Entry 6RIN (electron microscopy, 3.70 A resolution); this record covers chains B and D of the 9 polymer chains in the assembly.

Chain B:
Protein: DNA-directed RNA polymerase subunit alpha
From: Escherichia coli (strain K12)
Notes: EC 2.7.7.6
UniProt: P0A7Z4 (RPOA_ECOLI); numbering as in UniProt (aligned over 1-329)
Chain sequence (329 residues; each row starts with the number of its first residue):
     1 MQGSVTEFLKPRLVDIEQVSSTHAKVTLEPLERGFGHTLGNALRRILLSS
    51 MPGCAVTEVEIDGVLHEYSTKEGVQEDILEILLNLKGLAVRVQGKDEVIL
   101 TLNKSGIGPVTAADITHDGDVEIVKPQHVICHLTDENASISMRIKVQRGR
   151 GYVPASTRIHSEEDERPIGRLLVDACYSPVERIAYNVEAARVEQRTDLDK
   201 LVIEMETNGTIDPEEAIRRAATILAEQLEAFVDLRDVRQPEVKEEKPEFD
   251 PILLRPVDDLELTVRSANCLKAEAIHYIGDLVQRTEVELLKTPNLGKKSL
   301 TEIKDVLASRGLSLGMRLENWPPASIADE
Disordered / not traced: 1-3, 233-329
Swiss-Prot annotation at these positions:
  - region: E162 to E165 (Required for interaction with Crp at class II promoters)
  - modified residue: R265 (ADP-ribosylarginine), K297 (N6-acetyllysine), K298 (N6-acetyllysine)
  - mutagenesis: R45 (R45C: In rpoA112; temperature-sensitive, blocks RNA polymerase assembly), E162 to E165 (5-fold decrease in CRP-class II promoter-dependent transcription), E165 (E165K: 5-fold decrease in CRP-class II promoter-dependent transcription), R191 (R191C: In rpoA101; temperature-sensitive)

Chain D:
Protein: DNA-directed RNA polymerase subunit beta'
From: Escherichia coli (strain K12)
Notes: EC 2.7.7.6
UniProt: P0A8T7 (RPOC_ECOLI); residues 1-1407 here = UniProt positions 1-1407
Chain sequence (1407 residues; each row starts with the number of its first residue):
     1 MKDLLKFLKAQTKTEEFDAIKIALASPDMIRSWSFGEVKKPETINYRTFK
    51 PERDGLFCARIFGPVKDYECLCGKYKRLKHRGVICEKCGVEVTQTKVRRE
   101 RMGHIELASPTAHIWFLKSLPSRIGLLLDMPLRDIERVLYFESYVVIEGG
   151 MTNLERQQILTEEQYLDALEEFGDEFDAKMGAEAIQALLKSMDLEQECEQ
   201 LREELNETNSETKRKKLTKRIKLLEAFVQSGNKPEWMILTVLPVLPPDLR
   251 PLVPLDGGRFATSDLNDLYRRVINRNNRLKRLLDLAAPDIIVRNEKRMLQ
   301 EAVDALLDNGRRGRAITGSNKRPLKSLADMIKGKQGRFRQNLLGKRVDYS
   351 GRSVITVGPYLRLHQCGLPKKMALELFKPFIYGKLELRGLATTIKAAKKM
   401 VEREEAVVWDILDEVIREHPVLLNRAPTLHRLGIQAFEPVLIEGKAIQLH
   451 PLVCAAYNADFDGDQMAVHVPLTLEAQLEARALMMSTNNILSPANGEPII
   501 VPSQDVVLGLYYMTRDCVNAKGEGMVLTGPKEAERLYRSGLASLHARVKV
   551 RITEYEKDANGELVAKTSLKDTTVGRAILWMIVPKGLPYSIVNQALGKKA
   601 ISKMLNTCYRILGLKPTVIFADQIMYTGFAYAARSGASVGIDDMVIPEKK
   651 HEIISEAEAEVAEIQEQFQSGLVTAGERYNKVIDIWAAANDRVSKAMMDN
   701 LQTETVINRDGQEEKQVSFNSIYMMADSGARGSAAQIRQLAGMRGLMAKP
   751 DGSIIETPITANFREGLNVLQYFISTHGARKGLADTALKTANSGYLTRRL
   801 VDVAQDLVVTEDDCGTHEGIMMTPVIEGGDVKEPLRDRVLGRVTAEDVLK
   851 PGTADILVPRNTLLHEQWCDLLEENSVDAVKVRSVVSCDTDFGVCAHCYG
   901 RDLARGHIINKGEAIGVIAAQSIGEPGTQLTMRTFHIGGAASRAAAESSI
   951 QVKNKGSIKLSNVKSVVNSSGKLVITSRNTELKLIDEFGRTKESYKVPYG
  1001 AVLAKGDGEQVAGGETVANWDPHTMPVITEVSGFVRFTDMIDGQTITRQT
  1051 DELTGLSSLVVLDSAERTAGGKDLRPALKIVDAQGNDVLIPGTDMPAQYF
  1101 LPGKAIVQLEDGVQISSGDTLARIPQESGGTKDITGGLPRVADLFEARRP
  1151 KEPAILAEISGIVSFGKETKGKRRLVITPVDGSDPYEEMIPKWRQLNVFE
  1201 GERVERGDVISDGPEAPHDILRLRGVHAVTRYIVNEVQDVYRLQGVKIND
  1251 KHIEVIVRQMLRKATIVNAGSSDFLEGEQVEYSRVKIANRELEANGKVGA
  1301 TYSRDLLGITKASLATESFISAASFQETTRVLTEAAVAGKRDELRGLKEN
  1351 VIVGRLIPAGTGYAYHQDRMRRRAAGEAPAAPQVTAEDASASLAELLNAG
  1401 LGGSDNE
Disordered / not traced: 1-15, 1374-1407
Swiss-Prot annotation at these positions:
  - binding site (Zn(2+)): C70, C72, C85, C88, C814, C888, C895, C898
  - binding site (Mg(2+)): D460, D462, D464
  - modified residue: K983 (N6-acetyllysine)
  - mutagenesis: Q504 (Q504P: Resistant to antibiotics salinamide A and B), N690 (N690D: Resistant to antibiotics salinamide A and B), M697 (M697V: Resistant to antibiotics salinamide A and B), A735 (A735T: Resistant to antibiotics salinamide A and B), R738 (R738C/H/P/S: Resistant to antibiotics salinamide A and B), A748 (A748E: Resistant to antibiotics salinamide A and B), P758 (P758S/T: Resistant to antibiotics salinamide A and B), F763 (F763C: Resistant to antibiotics salinamide A and B), S775 (S775A: Resistant to antibiotics salinamide A and B), A779 (A779T/V: Resistant to antibiotics salinamide A and B), R780 (R780C: Resistant to antibiotics salinamide A and B), G782 (G782A/C: Resistant to antibiotics salinamide A and B), 1 further mutagenesis entry in UniProt
Metal / ion sites: Zn2+ site 1: C70, C72, C85, C88; Mg2+: D460, D462, D464 (shared with 2 residues of chain R); Zn2+ site 2: C814, C888, C895, C898
From the paper describing this entry:
  - binding site for the 14-nt RNA strand: K789, T790

Interface between chain B and chain D:
Residue-residue contacts - 22 pairs, chain B then chain D:
  R44(B) - R538(D)
  L48(B) - R535(D)
  L48(B) - S539(D)
  L79(B) - V526(D)  hydrophobic
  E80(B) - R551(D)
  L83(B) - V526(D)  hydrophobic
  L83(B) - L527(D)
  L83(B) - T528(D)
  N84(B) - R551(D)  hydrogen bond
  K86(B) - V526(D)
  K86(B) - E532(D)  salt bridge
  Y152(B) - R535(D)
  Y152(B) - L536(D)  hydrophobic
  D174(B) - V526(D)
  C176(B) - R535(D)
  S178(B) - R535(D)  hydrogen bond
  V180(B) - R535(D)  hydrogen bond (backbone-side chain)
  R182(B) - E534(D)  salt bridge
  R182(B) - M581(D)
  R191(B) - D413(D)  salt bridge
  T196(B) - E443(D)
  E206(B) - K531(D)  salt bridge
Also at the interface, not in a pair above, chain B (19 interface residues in all): S49, P154, E181
Also at the interface, not in a pair above, chain D (18 interface residues in all): D410, L541, K549, L569

Summary:
19 residues of chain B face 18 of chain D across their interface; the contacts include 3 hydrogen bonds and 4
salt bridges. Polar pairs include K86(B)-E532(D), R182(B)-E534(D) and R191(B)-D413(D). The paper reports a
binding site for the 14-nt RNA strand at K789(D) and T790(D).
Here chain B is DNA-directed RNA polymerase subunit alpha and chain D is DNA-directed RNA polymerase subunit
beta', both from Escherichia coli (strain K12). Entry 6RIN (Cryo-EM structure of E. coli RNA polymerase
backtracked elongation complex bound to GreB transcription factor) was determined by electron microscopy,
deposited together with 6RH3, 6RI7, 6RI9 and 6RIP.
